Entry 9MHZ (electron microscopy, 2.70 A resolution); this record covers chains B and D of the 4 polymer chains in the assembly.

# Chain B (and D)
Name: Teichoic acids export ATP-binding protein TagH
Source organism: Staphylococcus aureus
Notes: EC 7.5.2.4; chain D of this document is another copy of the same molecule, construct and numbering; everything in this record applies to it too
Reference sequence: Q2FJ01 (TAGH_STAA3); residues 1-264 here = UniProt positions 1-264
Sequence (264 residues; each row starts with the number of its first residue):
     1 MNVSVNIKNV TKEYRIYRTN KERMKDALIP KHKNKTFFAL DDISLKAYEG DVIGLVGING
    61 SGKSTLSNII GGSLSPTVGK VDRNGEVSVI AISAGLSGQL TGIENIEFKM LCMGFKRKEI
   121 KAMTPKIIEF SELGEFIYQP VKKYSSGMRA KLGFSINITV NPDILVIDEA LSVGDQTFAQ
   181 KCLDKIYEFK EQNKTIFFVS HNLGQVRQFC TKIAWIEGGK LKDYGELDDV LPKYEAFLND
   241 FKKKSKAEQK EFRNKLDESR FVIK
Swiss-Prot annotation at these positions:
  - binding site (ATP): Gly-57 to Ser-64
Ion coordination: Mg2+: Ser-64 (together with ATP-gamma-S)
Ligand contacts:
  - ATP-gamma-S (AGS; phosphothiophosphoric acid-adenylate ester), molecule 1: Tyr-14, Phe-37, Ala-39, Ile-58, Asn-59, Gly-60, Ser-61, Gly-62, Lys-63, Ser-64, Thr-65, His-201, Arg-260
  - ATP-gamma-S (AGS), molecule 2: Phe-136, Lys-143, Tyr-144, Ser-145, Ser-146, Gly-147, Met-148
  - Lauryl Maltose Neopentyl Glycol (AV0): Lys-12, Glu-13, Tyr-14, Arg-15, Ala-27, Thr-77
From the paper describing this entry:
  - catalytic residues: Glu-169 (proposed by the authors, not directly observed)

# How chain B and chain D interact
Pairs across the interface (28; chain B residue first):
  Ile-16(B) / Gln-139(D)
  Tyr-17(B) / Gln-139(D)
  Arg-18(B) / Tyr-138(D)
  Lys-35(B) / Glu-135(D)  salt bridge
  Ile-58(B) / Asp-175(D)
  Asn-59(B) / Lys-151(D)
  Asn-59(B) / Gly-174(D)
  Asn-59(B) / Asp-175(D)  hydrogen bond (backbone-side chain)
  Glu-132(B) / Arg-253(D)  salt bridge
  Glu-135(B) / Lys-35(D)  salt bridge
  Glu-135(B) / Phe-261(D)
  Tyr-138(B) / Arg-18(D)
  Gln-139(B) / Ile-16(D)
  Gln-139(B) / Tyr-17(D)
  Lys-151(B) / Asn-59(D)
  Gly-174(B) / Asn-59(D)
  Asp-175(B) / Ile-58(D)
  Asp-175(B) / Asn-59(D)  hydrogen bond (side chain-backbone)
  Asp-175(B) / His-201(D)
  Gln-176(B) / Leu-203(D)
  Gln-176(B) / Leu-238(D)
  Gln-176(B) / Lys-242(D)  hydrogen bond
  His-201(B) / Asp-175(D)
  Leu-203(B) / Gln-176(D)
  Leu-238(B) / Gln-176(D)
  Lys-242(B) / Gln-176(D)  hydrogen bond
  Arg-253(B) / Glu-132(D)  salt bridge
  Phe-261(B) / Glu-135(D)
Other interface residues (no listed pair), chain B (27 interface residues in all): Phe-37, Gly-60, Phe-136, Ser-145, Gly-147, Thr-177, Phe-241
Other interface residues (no listed pair), chain D (27 interface residues in all): Phe-37, Gly-60, Phe-136, Ser-145, Gly-147, Thr-177, Phe-241

# In short
The chain B/chain D interface involves 27 residues from each chain, with 4 hydrogen bonds and 4 salt bridges.
Polar contacts include Lys-35(B)/Glu-135(D), Glu-132(B)/Arg-253(D) and Asn-59(B)/Asp-175(D). Chain B binds
Lauryl Maltose Neopentyl Glycol and ATP-gamma-S. UniProt lists 8 ATP-binding residues on chain B. The paper
reports the catalytic residue Glu-169(B).
Chain B and chain D are both Teichoic acids export ATP-binding protein TagH (Staphylococcus aureus); the
structure, Cryo-EM structure of S. aureus TarGH in complex with Targocil-II and ATP-gamma-S in a catalytically
incompetent ..., was determined by electron microscopy together with 9CFL, 9CFP, 9MHD and 9MHU from the same
study.
